Entry 6JC3 (electron microscopy, 4.80 A resolution (low resolution: residue-level contacts below are approximate; hydrogen-bond / salt-bridge calls are withheld)); this record covers chains A and N.

== Chain A ==
Name: Nucleocapsid
Organism: Avian avulavirus 1
UniProtKB: D6R3F6 (D6R3F6_9MONO); numbering as in UniProt (aligned over 1-398)
Amino-acid sequence (398 residues; numbered 1 to 398; the number before each row is that of its first residue):
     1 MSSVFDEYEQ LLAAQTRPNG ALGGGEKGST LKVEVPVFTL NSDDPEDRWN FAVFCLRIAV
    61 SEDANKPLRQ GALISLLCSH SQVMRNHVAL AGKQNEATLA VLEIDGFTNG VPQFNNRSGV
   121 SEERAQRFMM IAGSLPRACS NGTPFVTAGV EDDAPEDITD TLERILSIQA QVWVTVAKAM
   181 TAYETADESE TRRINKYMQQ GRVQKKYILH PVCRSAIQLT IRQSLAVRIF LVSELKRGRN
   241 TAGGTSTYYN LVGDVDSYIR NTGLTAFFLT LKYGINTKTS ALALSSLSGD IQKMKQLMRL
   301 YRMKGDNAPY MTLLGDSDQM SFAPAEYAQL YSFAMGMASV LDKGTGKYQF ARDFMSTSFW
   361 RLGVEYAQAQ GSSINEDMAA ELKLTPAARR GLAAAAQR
Not modelled in the structure: 19-25
Reported in the primary citation:
  - contacts within the chain: Arg117-Gly119

== Chain N ==
Molecule: polyU
Sequence (6 nucleotides; numbered 34 to 39; the number before each row is that of its first residue):
    34 UUUUUU

== How chain A and chain N interact ==
Pairs across the interface - 18 pairs, chain A then chain N:
  Lys178(A) with U37(N)
  Met180(A) with U35(N)
  Ser189(A) with U38(N)
  Arg192(A) with U39(N)
  Lys196(A) with U39(N)
  Tyr258(A) with U39(N)
  Gly263(A) with U35(N)
  Thr265(A) with U36(N); U37(N)
  Gln319(A) with U34(N)
  Pro324(A) with U35(N)
  Lys347(A) with U37(N)
  Tyr348(A) with U36(N); U37(N)
  Gln349(A) with U36(N)
  Phe350(A) with U36(N)
  Arg352(A) with U35(N)
  Phe354(A) with U34(N)
Also at the interface, not in a pair above, chain A (19 interface residues in all): Glu184, Leu269, Met320

== Summary ==
The interface between chain A and chain N involves 19 residues on one side and 6 on the other. The paper
reports contacts within the chain involving Arg117(A) and Gly119(A).
Chain A is Nucleocapsid (Avian avulavirus 1) and chain N is polyU; the structure, The Cryo-EM structure of
nucleoprotein-RNA complex of Newcastle disease virus, was determined by electron microscopy.
